Entry 9AUG (electron microscopy, 3.80 A resolution); this record covers chains G and J of the 12 polymer chains in the assembly.

[Chain G]
Name: UCA3.G57R heavy chain
From: Homo sapiens
Chain sequence (232 residues; numbered 1 to 232; the number before each row is that of its first residue):
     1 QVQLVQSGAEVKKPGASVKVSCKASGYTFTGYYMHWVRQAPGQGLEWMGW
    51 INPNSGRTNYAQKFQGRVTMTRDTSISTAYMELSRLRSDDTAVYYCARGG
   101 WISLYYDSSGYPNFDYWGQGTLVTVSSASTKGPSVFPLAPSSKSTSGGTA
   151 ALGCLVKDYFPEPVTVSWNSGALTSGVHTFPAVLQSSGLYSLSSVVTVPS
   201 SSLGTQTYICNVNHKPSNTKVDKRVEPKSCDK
Disordered / not traced: 127-232
Disulfides: C22-C96

[Chain J]
Name: UCA3.G57R light chain
From: Homo sapiens
Chain sequence (216 residues; numbered 1 to 216; the number before each row is that of its first residue):
     1 QSALTQPASVSGSPGQSITISCTGTSSDVGSYNLVSWYQQHPGKAPKLMI
    51 YEVSKRPSGVSNRFSGSKSGNTASLTISGLQAEDEADYYCCSYAGSSTVI
   101 FGGGTKLTVLGQPKANPTVTLFPPSSEELQANKATLVCLISDFYPGAVTV
   151 AWKADSSPVKAGVETTTPSKQSNNKYAASSYLSLTPEQWKSHRSYSCQVT
   201 HEGSTVEKTVAPTECS
Disordered / not traced: 111-216
Disulfides: C22-C90

[How chain G and chain J interact]
Pairs across the interface (32; chain G residue first):
  V37(G) with F101(J), hydrophobic
  Q43(G) with Y89(J)
  G44(G) with Y89(J); G103(J)
  L45(G) with Y89(J), hydrophobic; F101(J), hydrophobic
  E46(G) with F101(J)
  W47(G) with S97(J); T98(J); V99(J); F101(J)
  W50(G) with S97(J), hydrogen bond (side chain-backbone)
  N59(G) with S96(J); S97(J)
  S109(G) with S97(J), hydrogen bond
  G110(G) with Y93(J); V99(J)
  Y111(G) with L34(J), hydrophobic
  P112(G) with S36(J), hydrogen bond (backbone-side chain); Y38(J), hydrogen bond (backbone-side chain); C91(J), hydrophobic; V99(J), hydrophobic
  N113(G) with L48(J); Y51(J)
  F114(G) with Y38(J), hydrogen bond (backbone-side chain); L48(J); F101(J), hydrophobic
  D115(G) with Y51(J), hydrogen bond
  W117(G) with Y38(J), hydrophobic; A45(J), hydrophobic; P46(J), hydrophobic
  G118(G) with A45(J)
Also at the interface, not in a pair above, chain G (21 interface residues in all): Q39, A61, Y95, D107
Also at the interface, not in a pair above, chain J (19 interface residues in all): Q40, K44, G102

[Overview]
21 residues of chain G face 19 of chain J across their interface; the contacts include 6 hydrogen bonds. Polar
pairs include W50(G)-S97(J), S109(G)-S97(J) and P112(G)-S36(J).
Chain G is UCA3.G57R heavy chain and chain J is UCA3.G57R light chain, both from Homo sapiens; the structure,
Cryo-EM structure of CH848.d949.10.17.GS-DH270.UCA3.G57R, was determined by electron microscopy (same
publication as 9AUH and 9AUI).
